Entry 8W5L (electron microscopy, 2.80 A resolution); this record covers chains H and L of the 5 polymer chains in the assembly.

== Chain H ==
Molecule: Heavy chain of Ab16
Source organism: Mus musculus
Chain sequence (124 residues; each row starts with the number of its first residue):
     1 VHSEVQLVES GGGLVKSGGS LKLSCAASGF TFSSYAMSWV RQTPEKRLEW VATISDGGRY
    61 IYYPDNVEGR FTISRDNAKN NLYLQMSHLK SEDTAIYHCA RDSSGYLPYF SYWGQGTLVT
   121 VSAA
Disordered / not traced: 1-3, 118-124
Cystine bridges: Cys25-Cys99

== Chain L ==
Molecule: Light chain of Ab16
Source organism: Mus musculus
Chain sequence (114 residues; numbered 1 to 114; the number before each row is that of its first residue):
     1 VHSNIVLTQS PASLAVSLGQ RATISCRASE SVDNSGNNFM HWYQQKPGQP PKLLIYLASN
    61 LESGVPARFS GSGSRTDFTL TIDPVEADDF ATYYCQQNNE VPLTFGAGTK LEIK
Disordered / not traced: 1-3, 112-114
Cystine bridges: Cys26-Cys95

== Interface between chain H and chain L ==
Residue-residue contacts - 32 pairs, chain H then chain L:
  Gln42(H) - Gln45(L)  hydrogen bond
  Gln42(H) - Tyr94(L)
  Lys46(H) - Tyr94(L)
  Lys46(H) - Ala107(L)
  Leu48(H) - Tyr94(L)  hydrophobic
  Leu48(H) - Phe105(L)
  Trp50(H) - Val101(L)
  Trp50(H) - Pro102(L)  hydrophobic
  Trp50(H) - Leu103(L)
  His98(H) - Pro50(L)
  Tyr106(H) - Phe39(L)  hydrophobic
  Tyr106(H) - Asn98(L)
  Tyr106(H) - Asn99(L)
  Leu107(H) - Asn98(L)  hydrogen bond (backbone-side chain)
  Leu107(H) - Asn99(L)
  Leu107(H) - Glu100(L)
  Pro108(H) - Gln96(L)
  Pro108(H) - Asn98(L)
  Pro108(H) - Leu103(L)
  Tyr109(H) - His41(L)
  Tyr109(H) - Tyr43(L)
  Tyr109(H) - Tyr56(L)
  Tyr109(H) - Gln96(L)
  Tyr109(H) - Asn98(L)
  Phe110(H) - Tyr43(L)  hydrogen bond (backbone-side chain)
  Phe110(H) - Leu53(L)
  Phe110(H) - Leu103(L)  hydrophobic
  Phe110(H) - Phe105(L)  hydrophobic
  Trp113(H) - Tyr43(L)
  Trp113(H) - Pro50(L)  hydrophobic
  Trp113(H) - Pro51(L)
  Gln115(H) - Pro50(L)
Also at the interface, not in a pair above, chain H (15 interface residues in all): Val40, Glu49, Ser111
Also at the interface, not in a pair above, chain L (21 interface residues in all): Asn34, Gly48, Gln49

== Summary ==
15 residues of chain H face 21 of chain L across their interface, with 3 hydrogen bonds. Polar contacts
include Gln42(H)-Gln45(L), Leu107(H)-Asn98(L) and Phe110(H)-Tyr43(L).
Here chain H is Heavy chain of Ab16 and chain L is Light chain of Ab16, both from Mus musculus. Entry 8W5L
(Cryo-EM structure of Qb-Ab16) was determined by electron microscopy, deposited together with 8W5D, 8W5E,
8W5F, 8W5G, 8W5M, 8W5N and 8 further entries.
